6G9Q - chains A and G of the 5 polymer chains in the assembly; structure by X-ray diffraction, 1.89 A resolution.

[Chain A]
Protein: H-2 class I histocompatibility antigen, D-B alpha chain
From: Mus musculus
Reference sequence: P01899 (HA11_MOUSE); residues 1-276 here correspond to UniProt positions 25-300 (UniProt number = residue number + 24)
Chain sequence (276 residues; each row starts with the number of its first residue):
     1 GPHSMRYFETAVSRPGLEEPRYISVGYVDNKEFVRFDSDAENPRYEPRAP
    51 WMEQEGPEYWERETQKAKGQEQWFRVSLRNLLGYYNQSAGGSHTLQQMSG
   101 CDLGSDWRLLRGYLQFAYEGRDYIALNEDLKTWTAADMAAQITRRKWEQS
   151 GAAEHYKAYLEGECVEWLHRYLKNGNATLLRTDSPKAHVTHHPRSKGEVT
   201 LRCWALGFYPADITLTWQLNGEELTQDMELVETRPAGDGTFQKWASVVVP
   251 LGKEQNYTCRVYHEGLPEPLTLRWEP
Cystine bridges: Cys101-Cys164, Cys203-Cys259

[Chain G]
Protein: T cell receptor alpha variable 14-1, T-cell receptor alpha chain C region
From: Mus musculus
Reference sequence: chimeric construct of A0A0G2JF94, P01849: residues 1-99 from A0A0G2JF94 (A0A0G2JF94_MOUSE) positions 22-120 (UniProt number = residue number + 21); residues 118-205 from P01849 positions 1-88 (UniProt number = residue number - 117)
Chain sequence (205 residues; row label = number of the first residue in the row):
     1 QQKEKHDQQQVRQSPQSLTVWEGGTTVLTCSYEDSTFNYFPWYQQFPGEG
    51 PALLISILSVSDKKEDGRFTTFFNKREKKLSLHIIDSQPGDSATYFCAAL
   101 YGNEKITFGAGTKLTIKPNIQNPDPAVYQLKDPKSQDSTLCLFTDFDSQI
   151 NVPKTMESGTFITDKCVLDMKAMDSKSNGAIAWSNQTSFTCQDIFKETNA
   201 TYPSS
Unresolved in the structure: 1-8, 197-205
Cystine bridges: Cys30-Cys97, Cys141-Cys191
Differences from the reference sequence: linker (100-117); conflict Asn119 (Tyr2 in P01849), Asp124 (Glu7 in P01849), Lys134 (Arg17 in P01849), Cys166 (Thr49 in P01849)

[Chain A / chain G interface]
Residue-residue contacts (12):
  Arg62(A) - Asp34(G)  salt bridge
  Arg62(A) - Thr36(G)  hydrogen bond
  Arg62(A) - Tyr101(G)
  Arg62(A) - Glu104(G)  salt bridge
  Lys66(A) - Tyr101(G)  hydrogen bond
  Lys66(A) - Asn103(G)
  Gly69(A) - Asn103(G)
  Gln70(A) - Asn103(G)
  His155(A) - Tyr39(G)
  Ala158(A) - Leu58(G)  hydrophobic
  Glu163(A) - Asn38(G)  hydrogen bond
  Glu163(A) - Tyr101(G)  hydrogen bond
Also at the interface, not in a pair above, chain A (10 interface residues in all): Glu63, Gln65, Glu154
Also at the interface, not in a pair above, chain G (10 interface residues in all): Phe37, Val60

[Overview]
Chain A and chain G each contribute 10 residues to their interface, with 4 hydrogen bonds and 2 salt bridges.
Among the polar pairs are Arg62(A)-Asp34(G), Arg62(A)-Glu104(G) and Arg62(A)-Thr36(G).
Here chain A is H-2 class I histocompatibility antigen, D-B alpha chain and chain G is T cell receptor alpha
variable 14-1, T-cell receptor alpha chain C region, both from Mus musculus. Entry 6G9Q (Ternary complex of
P14 TCR with murine MHC class I H-2 Db in complex with self-antigen ...) was determined by X-ray diffraction.
